Entry 9IV8 (electron microscopy, 3.50 A resolution); this record covers chain A.

Chain A:
Molecule: Sodium/calcium exchanger 1
Organism: Homo sapiens
UniProt: P32418 (NAC1_HUMAN); residues -34 to 938 here correspond to UniProt positions 1-973 (UniProt number = residue number + 35)
Amino-acid sequence (982 residues; numbered -34 to 972; 25 numbers in that range are skipped by the numbering (no residue carries them; nothing is unmodelled there); the number before each row is that of its first residue; numbers below 1 keep their minus sign (Met-34 is residue -34)):
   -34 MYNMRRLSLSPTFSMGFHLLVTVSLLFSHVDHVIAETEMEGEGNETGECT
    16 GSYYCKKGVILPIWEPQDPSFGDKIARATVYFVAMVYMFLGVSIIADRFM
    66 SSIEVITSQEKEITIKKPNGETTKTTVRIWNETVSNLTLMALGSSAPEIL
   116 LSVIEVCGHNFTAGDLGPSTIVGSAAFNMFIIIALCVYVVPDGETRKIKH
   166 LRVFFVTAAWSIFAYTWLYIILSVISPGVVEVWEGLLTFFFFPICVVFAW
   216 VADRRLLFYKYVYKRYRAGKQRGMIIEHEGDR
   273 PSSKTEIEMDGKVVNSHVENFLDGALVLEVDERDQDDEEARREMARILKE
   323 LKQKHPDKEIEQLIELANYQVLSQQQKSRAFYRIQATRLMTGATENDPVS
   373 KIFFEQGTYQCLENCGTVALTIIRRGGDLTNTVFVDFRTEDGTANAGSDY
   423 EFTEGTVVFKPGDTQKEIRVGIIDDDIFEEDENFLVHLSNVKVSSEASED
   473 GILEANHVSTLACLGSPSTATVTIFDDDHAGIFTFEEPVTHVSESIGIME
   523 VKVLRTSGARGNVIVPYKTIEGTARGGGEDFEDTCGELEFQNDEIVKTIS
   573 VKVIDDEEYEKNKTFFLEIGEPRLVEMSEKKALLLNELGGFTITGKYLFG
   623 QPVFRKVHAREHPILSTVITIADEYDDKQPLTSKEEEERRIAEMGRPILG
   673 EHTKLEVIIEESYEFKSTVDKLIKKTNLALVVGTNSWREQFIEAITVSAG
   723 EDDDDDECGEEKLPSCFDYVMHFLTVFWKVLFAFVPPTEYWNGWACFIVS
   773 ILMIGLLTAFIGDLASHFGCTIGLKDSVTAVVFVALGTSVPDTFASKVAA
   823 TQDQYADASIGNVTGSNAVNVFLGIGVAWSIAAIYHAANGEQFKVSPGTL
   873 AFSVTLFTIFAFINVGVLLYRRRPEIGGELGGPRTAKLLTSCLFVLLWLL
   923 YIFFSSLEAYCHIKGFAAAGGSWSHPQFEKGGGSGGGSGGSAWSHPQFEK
Disordered / not traced: -34 to 16, 273-369, 468-481, 645-651, 699-706, 719-736, 936-972
Sequence notes: expression tag (939-972)
Swiss-Prot annotation at these positions:
  - region: Arg219 to Gly238 (Putative calmodulin-binding region)
  - binding site (Ca(2+)): Glu385, Asp421, Asp446, Asp447, Ile449, Glu451, Glu454, Asp498, Asp499, Asp500, Glu516, Asp552, Asp578, Glu579, Glu580, Glu683
  - glycosylation (N-linked (GlcNAc...) asparagine): Asn9, Asn125
Cystine bridges: Cys20-Cys792
Metal / ion sites: Ca2+ site 1: Ile186, Ile190, Ser191, Val194, Glu199; Ca2+ site 2: Glu385, Asp421, Glu451; Ca2+ site 3: Glu385, Asp446, Asp500; Ca2+ site 4: Glu385, Asp447, Ile449, Glu451, Asp498, Asp500; Ca2+ site 5: Asp421, Glu451, Glu454
Small-molecule neighbours: PIO ([(2R)-2-octanoyloxy-3-[oxidanyl-[(1R,2R,3S,4R,5R,6S)-2,3,6-tris(oxidanyl)-4,5-diphosphonooxy-cyclohexyl]oxy-phosphoryl]oxy-propyl] octanoate): Lys164, His165, Leu166, Arg167, Val168, Val171, Arg220, Leu221, Lys225
From the paper describing this entry:
  - binding site for PIO: Lys164, Arg167, Arg220, Lys225
  - conformationally variable residues (loop rearrangement, side-chain flip): Arg220, Lys225, Tyr226
  - contacts within the chain: Tyr226-Arg247

Summary:
Bound to chain A: compound PIO. Ile186, Ile190, Ser191, Val194 and Glu199 coordinate Ca2+ site 1. Glu385,
Asp421 and Glu451 form the Ca2+ site 2. UniProt lists 16 Ca2+-binding residues. The paper reports a binding
site for PIO at Lys164, Arg167 and Arg220 among others; conformational variability at Arg220, Lys225 and
Tyr226.
Chain A is Sodium/calcium exchanger 1 (Homo sapiens); the structure, Cryo-EM structure of human NCX1 in PIP2
diC8 bound state, was determined by electron microscopy, deposited together with 8SGI.
